Entry 2OBO (X-ray diffraction, 2.60 A resolution); this record covers chains A and C of the 4 polymer chains in the assembly.

Chain A (and C):
Molecule: HCV NS3 protease
Organism: Hepatitis C virus
Notes: chain C of this document is another copy of the same molecule, construct and numbering; everything in this record applies to it too
UniProtKB: Q91RS4 (Q91RS4_9HEPC); residue numbers follow UniProt; this construct covers 1-181
Amino-acid sequence (200 residues; numbered -10 to 189; the number before each row is that of its first residue; numbers below 1 keep their minus sign (Met-10 is residue -10)):
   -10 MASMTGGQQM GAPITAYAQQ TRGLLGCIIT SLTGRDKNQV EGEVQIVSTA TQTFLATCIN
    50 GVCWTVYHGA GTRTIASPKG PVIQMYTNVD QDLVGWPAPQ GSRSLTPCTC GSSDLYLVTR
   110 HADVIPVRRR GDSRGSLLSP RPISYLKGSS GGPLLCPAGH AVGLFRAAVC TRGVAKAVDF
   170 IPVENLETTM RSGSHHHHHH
Not modelled in the structure: -10 to -2, 183-189 (chain C: -10 to 28, 180-189)
Glycans and other covalent adducts: beta-mercaptoethanol (BME) linked to Cys16; compound HUD linked to Ser139
Sequence notes: expression tag (-10 to 0, 182-189); conflict Thr40 (Ala in Q91RS4), Ser91 (Ala in Q91RS4)
Metal / ion sites: Zn2+: Cys97, Cys99, Cys145
Small-molecule neighbours: HUD (tert-butyl {(2S)-1-[(1R,2S,5S)-2-{[(2S,3R)-4-amino-1-cyclopropyl-3-hydroxy-4-oxobutan-2-yl]carbamoyl}-6,6-dimethyl-3-azabicyclo[3.1.0]hex-3-yl]-3,3-dimethyl-1-oxobutan-2-yl}carbamate): Gln41, Thr42, Phe43, Val55, His57, Asp81, Arg123, Ile132, Leu135, Lys136, Gly137, Ser138, Phe154, Arg155, Ala156, Ala157, Val158, Cys159, Asp168

Chain A / chain C interface:
Contacting residue pairs - 18 pairs, chain A then chain C:
  Ala1(A) - Tyr105(C)
  Pro2(A) - Tyr105(C)
  Pro2(A) - Val113(C)
  Pro2(A) - Cys145(C)
  Pro2(A) - Pro146(C)
  Pro2(A) - Gly148(C)
  Ile3(A) - Pro146(C)  hydrogen bond (backbone-backbone)
  Ile3(A) - Ala147(C)
  Ile3(A) - Gly148(C)
  Tyr105(A) - Cys99(C)
  Tyr105(A) - Pro146(C)
  Tyr105(A) - Ala147(C)  hydrophobic
  Val113(A) - Ala147(C)  hydrophobic
  Val113(A) - His149(C)  hydrogen bond (backbone-side chain)
  Pro115(A) - Cys99(C)  hydrophobic
  Leu127(A) - Thr98(C)
  Leu127(A) - Cys99(C)  hydrophobic
  Ser128(A) - Thr98(C)  hydrogen bond
Interface residues without a listed pair, chain A (9 interface residues in all): Pro146
Interface residues without a listed pair, chain C (10 interface residues in all): Leu144

In short:
The interface between chain A and chain C involves 9 residues on one side and 10 on the other, with 3 hydrogen
bonds. Polar pairs include Val113(A)-His149(C), Ser128(A)-Thr98(C) and Ile3(A)-Pro146(C). Covalently linked
compound HUD: at Ser139(A).
Both chains are HCV NS3 protease (Hepatitis C virus). Entry 2OBO (Structure of HEPATITIS C VIRAL NS3 protease
domain complexed with NS4A peptide and ketoamide SCH476776) was determined by X-ray diffraction together with
2O8M, 2OBQ, 2OC0, 2OC1, 2OC7 and 2OC8 from the same study.
